PDB entry 8HBW | electron microscopy, 2.57 A resolution | chains A and B

== Chain A ==
Protein: Mitochondrial brown fat uncoupling protein 1
Organism: Homo sapiens
Reference sequence: P25874 (UCP1_HUMAN); residues 0-306 here correspond to UniProt positions 1-307 (UniProt number = residue number + 1)
Amino-acid sequence (363 residues; each row starts with the number of its first residue; numbers below 1 keep their minus sign (Met-56 is residue -56)):
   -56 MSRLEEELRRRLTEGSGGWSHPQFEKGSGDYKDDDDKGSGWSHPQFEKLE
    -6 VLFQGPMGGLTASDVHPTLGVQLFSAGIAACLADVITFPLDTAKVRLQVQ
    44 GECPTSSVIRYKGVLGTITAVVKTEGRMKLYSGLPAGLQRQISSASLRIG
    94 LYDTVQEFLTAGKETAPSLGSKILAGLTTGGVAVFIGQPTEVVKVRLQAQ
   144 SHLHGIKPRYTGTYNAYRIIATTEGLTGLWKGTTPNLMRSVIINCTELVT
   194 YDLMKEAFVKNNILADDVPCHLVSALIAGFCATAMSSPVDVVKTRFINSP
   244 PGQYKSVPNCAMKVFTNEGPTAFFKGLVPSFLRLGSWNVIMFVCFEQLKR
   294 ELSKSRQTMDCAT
Not modelled in the structure: -56 to 8, 299-306
Small-molecule neighbours:
  - ATP (adenosine-5'-triphosphate): Asp27, Asp34, Lys37, Arg83, Gln84, Arg91, Glu134, Lys137, Asn179, Arg182, Ile186, Asn187, Glu190, Lys236, Ser273, Arg276, Leu277, Trp280, Asn281
  - 1,2-diacyl-sn-glycero-3-phosphocholine (PC1), molecule 1: Val28, Met71, Tyr74, Ser75, Gly76, Leu77, Pro78, Leu81, Leu140, Gly155, Thr156
  - 1,2-diacyl-sn-glycero-3-phosphocholine (PC1), molecule 2: Leu40, Gln43, Arg53, Phe223, Ala227, Thr264, Phe267, Lys268, Leu270, Val271

== Chain B ==
Protein: Sybody 12F2
Notes: antibody fragment or engineered binder
Amino-acid sequence (131 residues; numbered -1 to 129; the number before each row is that of its first residue; numbers below 1 keep their minus sign (Met-1 is residue -1)):
    -1 MGQVQLVESGGGLVQAGGSLRLSCAASGFPVMYYNMHWYRQAPGKEREWV
    49 AAIESTGWWAHYADSVKGRFTISRDNAKNTVYLQMNSLKPEDTAVYYCNV
    99 KDFGWRWEAYDYWGQGTQVTVSSLEHHHHHH
Not modelled in the structure: -1 to 0, 125-129
Cystine bridges: Cys22-Cys96

== Chain A / chain B interface ==
Pairs across the interface - 32 pairs, chain A then chain B:
  Glu45(A) with Trp57(B), hydrogen bond (backbone-side chain)
  Cys46(A) with Trp57(B), hydrophobic; His59(B), hydrogen bond
  Pro47(A) with Trp57(B); His59(B), hydrogen bond (backbone-side chain)
  Pro243(A) with Trp56(B), hydrophobic
  Pro244(A) with Trp56(B)
  Gly245(A) with Trp56(B)
  Gln246(A) with Trp56(B)
  Asn252(A) with Tyr31(B)
  Met255(A) with Tyr31(B), hydrophobic
  Lys256(A) with Met30(B); Tyr31(B); Ser53(B); Thr54(B)
  Phe258(A) with Phe101(B); Gly102(B), hydrogen bond (backbone-backbone); Trp103(B)
  Thr259(A) with Tyr31(B), hydrogen bond (side chain-backbone); Tyr32(B); Lys99(B); Phe101(B), hydrogen bond (backbone-backbone)
  Asn260(A) with Tyr31(B), hydrogen bond (side chain-backbone); Tyr32(B); Asn33(B), hydrogen bond (side chain-backbone); Ser53(B), hydrogen bond; Phe101(B)
  Glu261(A) with Phe101(B)
  Gly262(A) with Phe101(B); Gly102(B)
  Pro263(A) with Gly102(B); Trp103(B), hydrophobic
Other interface residues (no listed pair), chain A (17 interface residues in all): Lys248
Other interface residues (no listed pair), chain B (16 interface residues in all): Glu52, Asp100, Arg104

== In short ==
17 residues of chain A and 16 residues of chain B are in contact, with 9 hydrogen bonds. Polar pairs include
Glu45(A)-Trp57(B), Cys46(A)-His59(B) and Pro47(A)-His59(B). Ligands of chain A: ATP and
1,2-diacyl-sn-glycero-3-phosphocholine.
Chain A is Mitochondrial brown fat uncoupling protein 1 (Homo sapiens) and chain B is Sybody 12F2; the
structure, Structure of human UCP1 in the ATP-bound state, was determined by electron microscopy, deposited
together with 8HBV and 8J1N.
